Entry 4ARC (X-ray diffraction, 2.00 A resolution); this record covers chains A and B.

== Chain A ==
Protein: Leucine--tRNA ligase
From: Escherichia coli
Notes: EC 6.1.1.4
Reference sequence: P07813 (SYL_ECOLI); residue numbers follow UniProt; this construct covers 1-860
Amino-acid sequence (880 residues; numbered -19 to 860; the number before each row is that of its first residue; numbers below 1 keep their minus sign (Met-19 is residue -19)):
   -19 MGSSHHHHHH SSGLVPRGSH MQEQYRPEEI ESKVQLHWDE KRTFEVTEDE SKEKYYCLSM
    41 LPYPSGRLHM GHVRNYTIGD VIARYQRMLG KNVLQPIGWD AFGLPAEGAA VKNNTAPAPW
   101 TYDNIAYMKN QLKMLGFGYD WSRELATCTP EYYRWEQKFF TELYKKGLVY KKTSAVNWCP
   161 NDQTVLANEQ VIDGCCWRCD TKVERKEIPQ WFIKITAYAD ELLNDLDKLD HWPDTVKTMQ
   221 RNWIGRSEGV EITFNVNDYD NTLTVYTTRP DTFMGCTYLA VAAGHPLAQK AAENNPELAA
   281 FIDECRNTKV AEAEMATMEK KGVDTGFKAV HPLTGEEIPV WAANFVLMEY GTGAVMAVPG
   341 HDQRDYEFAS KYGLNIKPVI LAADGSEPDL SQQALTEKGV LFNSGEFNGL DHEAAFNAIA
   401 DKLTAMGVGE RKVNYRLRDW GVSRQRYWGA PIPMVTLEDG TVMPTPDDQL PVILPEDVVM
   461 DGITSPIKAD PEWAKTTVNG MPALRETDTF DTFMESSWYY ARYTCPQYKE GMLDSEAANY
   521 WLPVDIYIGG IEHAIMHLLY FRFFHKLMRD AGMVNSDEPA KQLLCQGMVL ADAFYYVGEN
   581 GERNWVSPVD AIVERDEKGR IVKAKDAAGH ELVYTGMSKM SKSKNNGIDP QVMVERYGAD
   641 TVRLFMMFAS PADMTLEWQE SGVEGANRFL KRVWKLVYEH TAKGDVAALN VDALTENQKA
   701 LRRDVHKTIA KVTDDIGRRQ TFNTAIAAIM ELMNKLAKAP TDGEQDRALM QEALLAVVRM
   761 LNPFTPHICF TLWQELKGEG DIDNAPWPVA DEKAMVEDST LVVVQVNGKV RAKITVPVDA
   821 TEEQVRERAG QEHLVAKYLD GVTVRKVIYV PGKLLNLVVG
Not modelled in the structure: -19 to 0, 157-186, 285-300, 860
Sequence notes: expression tag (-19 to 0)
Curated features (UniProtKB/Swiss-Prot):
  - motif: Pro42 to His52 ('HIGH' region), Lys619 to Ser623 ('KMSKS' region)
  - binding site (ATP): Lys622
Residues lining bound ligands: leucine (LEU): Met40, Leu41, Pro42, Tyr43, Asp80, Ser496, Tyr499, Tyr527, His533, His537
What the authors report for this chain:
  - binding site for leucine: Tyr43
  - conformationally variable residues (side-chain flip): Tyr43
  - binding site for Trna-leu5 (uaa isoacceptor) (chain B): Arg595 to Ile601, Lys711, Asp714, Asp715, Arg718, Arg719
  - mutagenesis - E532Q: decreased catalytic activity
  - catalytic residues: Glu532 (proposed by the authors, not directly observed)

== Chain B ==
Molecule: Trna-leu5 (uaa isoacceptor)
Sequence (87 nucleotides; each row starts with the number of its first residue; a row labelled like 47A-47J holds insertion residues (47A, then the next letters in order)):
     1 GCCCGGAUGG UGGAAUCGGU
   20A A
    21 GACACAAGGG AUUUAAAAUC CCUCGGC
47A-47J GUUCGCGCUG
    48 UGCGGGUUCA AGUCCCGCUC CGGGUACCA
Not modelled in the structure: 1-4, 32-38, 69-73
Bound ions: Mg2+: U8, G9

== How chain A and chain B interact ==
Pairs across the interface - 74 pairs, chain A then chain B:
  Ser227(A) with A76(B), hydrogen bond to the phosphate
  Tyr246(A) with A76(B), base contact
  Thr247(A) with A76(B), phosphate contact
  Thr248(A) with A76(B), hydrogen bond to the phosphate
  Arg249(A) with A76(B), phosphate contact
  Asn324(A) with C74(B), hydrogen bond to the base
  Phe325(A) with C74(B), hydrogen bond to the sugar; A76(B), base contact
  Val326(A) with A76(B), base contact
  Leu327(A) with C75(B), base contact; A76(B), hydrogen bond to the base
  Tyr330(A) with C75(B), hydrogen bond to the phosphate; A76(B), hydrogen bond to the phosphate
  Val335(A) with A76(B), base contact
  Arg344(A) with C74(B), hydrogen bond to the sugar; C75(B), salt bridge to the phosphate; A76(B), hydrogen bond to the base
  Arg416(A) with C75(B), base contact
  Arg418(A) with C75(B), hydrogen bond to the base
  Arg595(A) with A26(B), hydrogen bond to the sugar
  Lys598(A) with G10(B), sugar contact; G46(B), salt bridge to the phosphate
  Arg600(A) with G10(B), sugar contact
  Phe648(A) with C23(B), sugar contact; A24(B), sugar contact
  Ala649(A) with G12(B), hydrogen bond to the sugar
  Ser650(A) with G13(B), phosphate contact
  Pro651(A) with A14(B), phosphate contact
  Thr655(A) with G13(B), phosphate contact
  Glu657(A) with G12(B), sugar contact
  Ser661(A) with C25(B), hydrogen bond to the sugar; A26(B), phosphate contact
  Gly665(A) with C25(B), phosphate contact
  Arg668(A) with C25(B), salt bridge to the phosphate; U39(B), phosphate contact
  Arg672(A) with C40(B), phosphate contact
  Lys675(A) with C40(B), sugar contact
  Lys711(A) with U16(B), hydrogen bond to the base
  Asp714(A) with U16(B), base contact
  Arg718(A) with U16(B), hydrogen bond to the base
  Arg719(A) with A15(B), salt bridge to the phosphate; U16(B), hydrogen bond to the base
  Asn723(A) with G13(B), hydrogen bond to the phosphate; A14(B), hydrogen bond to the phosphate
  Thr724(A) with A14(B), sugar contact
  Ala727(A) with A22(B), base contact; C23(B), sugar contact
  Met730(A) with C23(B), hydrogen bond to the sugar; A24(B), sugar contact
  Glu731(A) with A22(B), hydrogen bond to the sugar; C23(B), sugar contact
  Asn734(A) with C23(B), phosphate contact; A24(B), hydrogen bond to the phosphate
  Lys738(A) with C42(B), salt bridge to the phosphate
  Leu801(A) with U20(B), base contact
  Val803(A) with U20(B), sugar contact
  Gln805(A) with G19(B), hydrogen bond to the base
  Lys809(A) with C47H(B), salt bridge to the phosphate; U47I(B), salt bridge to the phosphate
  Val810(A) with U20(B), sugar contact
  Arg811(A) with G47G(B), salt bridge to the phosphate; C47H(B), salt bridge to the phosphate
  Lys813(A) with U20(B), base contact
  Leu834(A) with G47E(B), sugar contact; C47F(B), phosphate contact
  Tyr838(A) with G47G(B), phosphate contact; C47H(B), phosphate contact
  Lys846(A) with C56(B), salt bridge to the phosphate
  Ile848(A) with G19(B), base contact; C56(B), base contact
  Lys853(A) with G19(B), sugar contact
  Leu854(A) with G19(B), base contact
  Asn856(A) with C56(B), hydrogen bond to the base
  Val858(A) with C56(B), sugar contact
Also at the interface, not in a pair above, chain A (67 interface residues in all): Gly331, Gly333, Ala334, Asp342, Gly599, Met654, Gly662, Lys671, Asp715, Ala737, Asn807, Gly808, Val850
Also at the interface, not in a pair above, chain B (31 interface residues in all): G6, A20A, A27, C41, A57

== Overview ==
Chain A and chain B form an interface of 67 and 31 residues respectively; the contacts include 23 hydrogen
bonds and 10 salt bridges. Polar pairs include Asn324(A)-C74(B), Leu327(A)-A76(B) and Arg344(A)-A76(B). Chain
A binds leucine. From UniProt: ATP-binding residue Lys622(A) on chain A. The paper reports the catalytic
residue Glu532(A); E532Q of chain A reduces catalytic activity.
Chain A is Leucine--tRNA ligase (Escherichia coli) and chain B is Trna-leu5 (uaa isoacceptor); the structure,
Ternary complex of E. coli leucyl-tRNA synthetase, tRNA(leu) and leucine in the editing conformation, was
determined by X-ray diffraction (same publication as 4AQ7, 4ARI and 4AS1).
